Entry 5ZET (electron microscopy, 3.20 A resolution); this record covers chains E and A of the 34 polymer chains in the assembly.

== Chain E ==
Molecule: 50S ribosomal protein L4
Organism: Mycobacterium smegmatis str. MC2 155
UniProt: A0QSD2 (RL4_MYCS2); numbering as in UniProt (aligned over 1-215)
Sequence (215 residues; numbered 1 to 215; the number before each row is that of its first residue):
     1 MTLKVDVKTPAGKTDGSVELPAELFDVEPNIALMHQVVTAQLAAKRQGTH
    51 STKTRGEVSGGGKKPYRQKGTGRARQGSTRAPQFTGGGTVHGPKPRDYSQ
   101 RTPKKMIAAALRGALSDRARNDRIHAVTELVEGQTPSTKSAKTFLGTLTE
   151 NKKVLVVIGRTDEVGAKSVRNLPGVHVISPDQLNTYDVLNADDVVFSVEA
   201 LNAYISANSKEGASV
Not modelled in the structure: 1-2, 210-215
Glycans and other covalent adducts: covalent link Asp6-Thr14; covalent link His125-Glu150; covalent link Phe144-Leu148

== Chain A ==
Molecule: 23S rRNA
Organism: Mycobacterium smegmatis str. MC2 155
Sequence (3120 nucleotides; row label = number of the first residue in the row):
     1 UAAGUGUUUAAGGGCGCAUGGUGGAUGCCUUGGCACUGGGAGCCGAUGAA
    51 GGACGUAGGAGGCUGCGAUAAGCCUCGGGGAGCUGUCAACCGAGCGUUGA
   101 UCCGAGGAUGUCCGAAUGGGGAAACCCGGCACGAGUGAUGUCGUGUCACC
   151 AGGCGCUGAAUAUAUAGGCGUCUGGGGGGAACGCGGGGAAGUGAAACAUC
   201 UCAGUACCCGUAGGAAGAGAAAACAAAAUGUGAUUCCGUGAGUAGUGGCG
   251 AGCGAAAGCGGAGGAUGGCUAAACCGUAUGCAUGUGAUACCGGGUAGGGG
   301 UUGUGUGUGCGGGGUUGUGGGACCUAUCUUUCCGGCUCUACCUGGCUGGA
   351 GGGCAGUGAGAAAAUGUUGUGGUUAGCGGAAAUGGCUUGGGAUGGCCUGC
   401 CGUAGACGGUGAGAGCCCGGUACGUGAAAACCCGACGUCUGUCUUGAUGG
   451 UGUUCCCGAGUAGCAGCGGGCCCGUGGAAUCUGCUGUGAAUCUGCCGGGA
   501 CCACCCGGUAAGCCUGAAUACUUCCCAGUGACCGAUAGCGGAUUAGUACC
   551 GUGAGGGAAUGGUGAAAAGUACCCCGGGAGGGGAGUGAAAGAGUACCUGA
   601 AACCGUGCGCUUACAAUCCGUCAGAGCCCUCGACGUGUCGUGGGGUGAUG
   651 GCGUGCCUUUUGAAGAAUGAGCCUGCGAGUCAGGGACAUGUCGCGAGGUU
   701 AACCCGGGUGGGGUAGCCGCAGCGAAAGCGAGUCUGAAUAGGGCGUAUCC
   751 ACACAAGAGUGUGUGGUGUAGUGGUGUGUUCUGGACCCGAAGCGGAGUGA
   801 UCUACCCAUGGCCAGGGUGAAGCGCGGGUAAGACCGCGUGGAGGCCCGAA
   851 CCCACUUAGGUUGAAGACUGAGGGGAUGAGCUGUGGGUAGGGGUGAAAGG
   901 CCAAUCAAACUCCGUGAUAGCUGGUUCUCCCCGAAAUGCAUUUAGGUGCA
   951 GCGUCGCAUGUUUCUUGCCGGAGGUAGAGCUACUGGAUGGCCGAUGGGCC
  1001 CCACAGGGUUACUGACGUCAGCCAAACUCCGAAUGCCGGUAAGUCCAAGA
  1051 GUGCGGCAGUGAGACGGCGGGGGAUAAGCUCCGUGCGUCGAGAGGGAAAC
  1101 AGCCCAGAUCGCCGGCUAAGGCCCCUAAGCGUGUGCUAAGUGGAAAAGGA
  1151 UGUGCAGUCGCGAAGACAACCAGGAGGUUGGCUUAGAAGCAGCCACCCUU
  1201 GAAAGAGUGCGUAAUAGCUCACUGGUCAAGUGAUUGUGCGCCGAUAAUGU
  1251 AGCGGGGCUCAAGCACACCGCCGAAGCCGCGGCAGCCAACGUGUUGGCUG
  1301 GGUAGGGGAGCGUCCUGCAUCCGGUGAAGCCGCCGAGUGAUCGAGUGGUG
  1351 GAGGGUGUGGGAGUGAGAAUGCAGGCAUGAGUAGCGAUUAGGCAAGUGAG
  1401 AACCUUGCCCGCCGAAAGACCAAGGGUUCCUGGGCCAGGCCAGUCCGCCC
  1451 AGGGUGAGUCGGGACCUAAGGCGAGGCCGACAGGCGUAGUCGAUGGACAA
  1501 CGGGUUGAUAUUCCCGUACCCGUGUAUGUGCGUCCAUGAUGAAUCAGCGG
  1551 UACUAACCAUCCAAAACCACCGUGACCGCACCUUUCGGGGUGUGGCGUUG
  1601 GUGGGGCUGCAUGGGACCUUCGUUGGUAGUAGUCAAGCGAUGGGGUGACG
  1651 CAGGAAGGUAGCCGUACCGGUCAGUGGUAAUACCGGGGUAAGCCUGUAGG
  1701 GAGUCAGAUAGGUAAAUCCGUCUGGCAUAUAUCCUGAGAGGUGAUGCAUA
  1751 GCCGAGUGAGGCGAAUUCGGUGAUCCUAUGCUGCCGAGAAAAGCCUCUAG
  1801 CGAGGACAUACACGGCCCGUACCCCAAACCAACACAGGUGGUCAGGUAGA
  1851 GAAUACUAAGGCGUACGAGUGAACUAUGGUUAAGGAACUCGGCAAAAUGC
  1901 CCCCGUAACUUCGGGAGAAGGGGGACCCACAUGGCGUGUAAGCCUUUACG
  1951 GCCCAAGCGUGAGUGGGUGGCACAAACCAGUGAGAAGCGACUGUUUACUA
  2001 AAAACACAGGUCCGUGCGAAGUCGCAAGACGAUGUAUACGGACUGACGCC
  2051 UGCCCGGUGCUGGAAGGUUAAGAGGACCCGUUAACUCCCUUUGGGGGUGA
  2101 AGCGGAGAAUUUAAGCCCCAGUAAACGGCGGUGGUAACUAUAACCAUCCU
  2151 AAGGUAGCGAAAUUCCUUGUCGGGUAAGUUCCGACCUGCACGAAUGGCGU
  2201 AACGACUUCUCAACUGUCUCAACCAUAGACUCGGCGAAAUUGCACUACGA
  2251 GUAAAGAUGCUCGUUACGCGCGGCAGGACGAAAAGACCCCGGGACCUUCA
  2301 CUACAACUUGGUAUUGGUGCUCGAUACGGUUUGUGUAGGAUAGGUGGGAG
  2351 ACUGUGAAGCUCACACGCCAGUGUGGGUGGAGUCGUUGUUGAAAUACCAC
  2401 UCUGAUCGUAUUGGGCCUCUAACCUCGGACCGUAUAUCCGGUUCAGGGAC
  2451 AGUGCCUGGUGGGUAGUUUAACUGGGGCGGUUGCCUCCUAAAAUGUAACG
  2501 GAGGCGCCCAAAGGUUCCCUCAACCUGGACGGCAAUCAGGUGUUGAGUGU
  2551 AAGUGCACAAGGGAGCUUGACUGCGAGACGGACAUGUCGAGCAGGGACGA
  2601 AAGUCGGGACUAGUGAUCCGGCACCUCUGAGUGGAAGGGGUGUCGCUCAA
  2651 CGGAUAAAAGGUACCCCGGGGAUAACAGGCUGAUCUUCCCCAAGAGUCCA
  2701 UAUCGACGGGAUGGUUUGGCACCUCGAUGUCGGCUCGUCGCAUCCUGGGG
  2751 CUGGAGCAGGUCCCAAGGGUUGGGCUGUUCGCCCAUUAAAGCGGCACGCG
  2801 AGCUGGGUUUAGAACGUCGUGAGACAGUUCGGUCUCUAUCCGCCGCGCGC
  2851 GUCAGAAGCUUGAGGAAACCUGUCCCUAGUACGAGAGGACCGGGACGGAC
  2901 GAACCUCUGGUAUACCAGUUGUCCCACCAGGGGCACGGCUGGAUAGCCAC
  2951 GUUCGGACAGGAUAACCGCUGAAAGCAUCUAAGCGGGAAACCUCUUCCAA
  3001 GACCAGGCUUCUCACCCUCUAGGAGGGAUAAGGCCCCCCGCAGACCACGG
  3051 GAUUGAUAGACCAGACCUGGAAGCCUAGUAAUAGGUGCAGGGAACUGGCA
  3101 CUAACCGGCCGAAAACUUAC
Not modelled in the structure: 1, 340-344, 634-637, 1004-1005, 1756-1757, 1946-1948, 3120
Glycans and other covalent adducts: covalent link A1565-G1606, A1566-G1606, A1569-G1603, G1578-G1592

== Interface between chain E and chain A ==
Residue-residue contacts - 150 pairs, chain E then chain A:
  Ala32(E) - C692(A)  sugar contact
  Leu33(E) - C692(A)  sugar contact
  Leu33(E) - G693(A)  sugar contact
  His35(E) - G1359(A)  sugar contact
  Gln36(E) - G774(A)  hydrogen bond to the base
  Gln36(E) - U775(A)  sugar contact
  Gln41(E) - U709(A)  phosphate contact
  Gln41(E) - G710(A)  hydrogen bond to the phosphate
  Leu42(E) - A531(A)  hydrogen bond to the base
  Leu42(E) - G1317(A)  sugar contact
  Ala43(E) - A531(A)  base contact
  Ala44(E) - U709(A)  sugar contact
  Lys45(E) - U709(A)  base contact
  Arg46(E) - A531(A)  phosphate contact
  Arg46(E) - C532(A)  salt bridge to the phosphate
  Arg46(E) - G1361(A)  hydrogen bond to the sugar
  Gln47(E) - U529(A)  hydrogen bond to the sugar
  Gln47(E) - G530(A)  sugar contact
  Gln47(E) - A531(A)  hydrogen bond to the phosphate
  Thr49(E) - A35(A)  base contact
  Thr49(E) - G530(A)  hydrogen bond to the base
  Thr49(E) - C532(A)  sugar contact
  His50(E) - C532(A)  salt bridge to the phosphate
  Ser51(E) - C34(A)  hydrogen bond to the sugar
  Ser51(E) - A35(A)  sugar contact
  Ser51(E) - C539(A)  phosphate contact
  Thr52(E) - G538(A)  phosphate contact
  Thr52(E) - G1363(A)  base contact
  Lys53(E) - C539(A)  salt bridge to the phosphate
  Lys53(E) - G540(A)  phosphate contact
  Thr54(E) - G916(A)  base contact
  Arg55(E) - C788(A)  salt bridge to the phosphate
  Arg55(E) - G789(A)  salt bridge to the phosphate
  Arg55(E) - G916(A)  hydrogen bond to the sugar
  Gly56(E) - G916(A)  phosphate contact
  Val58(E) - G540(A)  phosphate contact
  Ser59(E) - G540(A)  hydrogen bond to the sugar
  Gly60(E) - G557(A)  phosphate contact
  Gly61(E) - G557(A)  hydrogen bond to the phosphate
  Lys63(E) - U911(A)  salt bridge to the phosphate
  Lys63(E) - C912(A)  phosphate contact
  Lys64(E) - A790(A)  phosphate contact
  Arg67(E) - C2667(A)  salt bridge to the phosphate
  Gln68(E) - G789(A)  hydrogen bond to the sugar
  Gln68(E) - A790(A)  hydrogen bond to the sugar
  Gln68(E) - C2667(A)  phosphate contact
  Gln68(E) - G2668(A)  hydrogen bond to the phosphate
  Lys69(E) - A2284(A)  hydrogen bond to the sugar
  Lys69(E) - G2285(A)  salt bridge to the phosphate
  Lys69(E) - C2667(A)  phosphate contact
  Lys69(E) - G2668(A)  salt bridge to the phosphate
  Gly70(E) - A2283(A)  sugar contact
  Gly70(E) - A2284(A)  hydrogen bond to the phosphate
  Thr71(E) - A2283(A)  phosphate contact
  Thr71(E) - A2284(A)  phosphate contact
  Gly72(E) - U1370(A)  base contact
  Gly72(E) - A2283(A)  phosphate contact
  Gly72(E) - A2284(A)  phosphate contact
  Arg73(E) - U1370(A)  base contact
  Ala74(E) - U1370(A)  phosphate contact
  Ala74(E) - G1371(A)  phosphate contact
  Arg75(E) - G789(A)  sugar contact
  Arg75(E) - U922(A)  base contact
  Arg75(E) - A2284(A)  base contact
  Arg75(E) - G2668(A)  phosphate contact
  Arg75(E) - G2669(A)  salt bridge to the phosphate
  Gln76(E) - G1371(A)  hydrogen bond to the sugar
  Gly77(E) - G789(A)  hydrogen bond to the phosphate
  Gly77(E) - A790(A)  phosphate contact
  Ser78(E) - G789(A)  phosphate contact
  Arg80(E) - G540(A)  sugar contact
  Arg80(E) - A558(A)  salt bridge to the phosphate
  Pro82(E) - G677(A)  sugar contact
  Pro82(E) - C788(A)  sugar contact
  Gln83(E) - C676(A)  base contact
  Gln83(E) - C788(A)  hydrogen bond to the sugar
  Gln83(E) - A1369(A)  base contact
  Gln83(E) - G1371(A)  hydrogen bond to the base
  Gln83(E) - C1372(A)  base contact
  Phe84(E) - C1372(A)  sugar contact
  Thr85(E) - U536(A)  base contact
  Thr85(E) - G675(A)  base contact
  Thr85(E) - C1372(A)  hydrogen bond to the sugar
  Thr85(E) - A1373(A)  hydrogen bond to the sugar
  Gly86(E) - A537(A)  hydrogen bond to the phosphate
  Thr89(E) - G538(A)  hydrogen bond to the phosphate
  Thr89(E) - G1363(A)  hydrogen bond to the base
  Val90(E) - G677(A)  phosphate contact
  Val90(E) - A678(A)  phosphate contact
  Val90(E) - C787(A)  sugar contact
  His91(E) - A678(A)  sugar contact
  His91(E) - G679(A)  phosphate contact
  His91(E) - U680(A)  sugar contact
  His91(E) - C786(A)  hydrogen bond to the sugar
  His91(E) - G1363(A)  sugar contact
  Pro93(E) - G1363(A)  phosphate contact
  Lys94(E) - C681(A)  hydrogen bond to the base
  Lys94(E) - A785(A)  base contact
  Pro95(E) - A35(A)  sugar contact
  Arg96(E) - C681(A)  hydrogen bond to the phosphate
  Arg96(E) - A682(A)  salt bridge to the phosphate
  Arg96(E) - A1362(A)  salt bridge to the phosphate
  Gln100(E) - U775(A)  sugar contact
  Arg101(E) - G684(A)  base contact
  Arg101(E) - U700(A)  hydrogen bond to the phosphate
  Arg101(E) - A701(A)  salt bridge to the phosphate
  Arg101(E) - G774(A)  salt bridge to the phosphate
  Arg101(E) - U775(A)  phosphate contact
  Thr102(E) - U700(A)  phosphate contact
  Thr102(E) - G774(A)  sugar contact
  Pro103(E) - U700(A)  phosphate contact
  Pro103(E) - G773(A)  sugar contact
  Pro103(E) - G774(A)  sugar contact
  Lys104(E) - U700(A)  hydrogen bond to the phosphate
  Lys104(E) - G713(A)  hydrogen bond to the base
  Lys105(E) - G693(A)  sugar contact
  Lys105(E) - U699(A)  salt bridge to the phosphate
  Met106(E) - G693(A)  sugar contact
  Met106(E) - G773(A)  base contact
  Met106(E) - G774(A)  base contact
  Ile107(E) - G710(A)  phosphate contact
  Ile107(E) - G711(A)  phosphate contact
  Pro136(E) - U403(A)  phosphate contact
  Ser137(E) - U403(A)  hydrogen bond to the phosphate
  Thr138(E) - U403(A)  hydrogen bond to the phosphate
  Lys139(E) - G402(A)  base contact
  Lys142(E) - G402(A)  base contact
  Lys153(E) - A1319(A)  salt bridge to the phosphate
  Lys167(E) - U403(A)  hydrogen bond to the base
  Lys167(E) - C423(A)  sugar contact
  Arg170(E) - U403(A)  hydrogen bond to the phosphate
  Arg170(E) - A404(A)  salt bridge to the phosphate
  Arg170(E) - A422(A)  hydrogen bond to the sugar
  Asn171(E) - G402(A)  hydrogen bond to the sugar
  Asn171(E) - A404(A)  phosphate contact
  Asn171(E) - G405(A)  hydrogen bond to the sugar
  Leu172(E) - G402(A)  base contact
  Pro173(E) - G402(A)  base contact
  His176(E) - G708(A)  hydrogen bond to the base
  Asp181(E) - G710(A)  hydrogen bond to the sugar
  Gln182(E) - G706(A)  hydrogen bond to the base
  Gln182(E) - G708(A)  hydrogen bond to the sugar
  Gln182(E) - G710(A)  hydrogen bond to the base
  Leu183(E) - G710(A)  sugar contact
  Asn184(E) - G708(A)  base contact
  Asn184(E) - U709(A)  hydrogen bond to the sugar
  Asn184(E) - G710(A)  sugar contact
  Tyr186(E) - G1317(A)  hydrogen bond to the sugar
  Asp187(E) - G708(A)  hydrogen bond to the base
  Asn190(E) - C1318(A)  sugar contact
Other interface residues (no listed pair), chain E (87 interface residues in all): Asn30, Thr39, Gly48, Glu57, Gly62, Tyr66, Ala81, Gly87, Tyr98, Ala108
Other interface residues (no listed pair), chain A (78 interface residues in all): C36, G546, C694, G712, G783, G784, C913, G1360

== Summary ==
Chain E and chain A form an interface of 87 and 78 residues respectively, with 46 hydrogen bonds and 18 salt
bridges. Polar pairs include Gln36(E)-G774(A), Leu42(E)-A531(A) and Thr49(E)-G530(A).
Here chain E is 50S ribosomal protein L4 and chain A is 23S rRNA, both from Mycobacterium smegmatis str. MC2
155. Entry 5ZET (M. smegmatis P/P state 50S ribosomal subunit) was determined by electron microscopy,
deposited together with 5ZEB, 5ZEP, 5ZEU and 5ZEY.
